Entry 2NPP (X-ray diffraction, 3.30 A resolution); this record covers chains D and F of the 4 polymer chains in the assembly.

Chain D:
Protein: Protein Phosphatase 2, regulatory subunit A (PR 65), alpha isoform
From: Homo sapiens
Notes: fragment: scaffolding subunit
UniProt: Q96DH3 (Q96DH3_HUMAN); numbering as in UniProt (aligned over 1-589)
Sequence (589 residues; row label = number of the first residue in the row):
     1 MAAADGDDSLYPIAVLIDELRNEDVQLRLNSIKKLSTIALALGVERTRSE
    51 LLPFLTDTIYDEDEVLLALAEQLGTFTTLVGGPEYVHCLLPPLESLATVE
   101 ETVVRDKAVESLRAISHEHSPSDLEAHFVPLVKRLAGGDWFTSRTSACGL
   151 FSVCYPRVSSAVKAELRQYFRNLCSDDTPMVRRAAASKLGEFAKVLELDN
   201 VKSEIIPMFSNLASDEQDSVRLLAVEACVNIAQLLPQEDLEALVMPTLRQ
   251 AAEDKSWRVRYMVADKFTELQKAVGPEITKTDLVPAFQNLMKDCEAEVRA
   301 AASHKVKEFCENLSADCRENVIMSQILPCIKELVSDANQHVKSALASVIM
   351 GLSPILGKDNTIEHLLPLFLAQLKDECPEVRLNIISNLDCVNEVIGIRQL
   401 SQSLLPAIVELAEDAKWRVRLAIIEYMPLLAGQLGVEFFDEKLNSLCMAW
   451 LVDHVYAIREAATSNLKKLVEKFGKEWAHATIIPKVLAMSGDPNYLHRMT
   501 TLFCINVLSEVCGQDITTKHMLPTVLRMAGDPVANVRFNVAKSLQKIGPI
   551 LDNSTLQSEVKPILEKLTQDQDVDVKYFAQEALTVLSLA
Disordered / not traced: 1-7
What the authors report for this chain:
  - disease-associated variants - E64D, E64G: decreased binding to Serine/threonine-protein phosphatase 2A 56 kDa regulatory subunit gamma isoform (citing earlier work)
  - mutagenesis - P53S, L89P, K331E: unchanged binding to Serine/threonine-protein phosphatase 2A 56 kDa regulatory subunit gamma isoform
  - mutagenesis - P53S, K331E, Y456A, Y495A, V533A: unchanged binding to Serine/threonine-protein phosphatase 2A catalytic subunit alpha isoform (chain F)

Chain F:
Protein: Serine/threonine-protein phosphatase 2A catalytic subunit alpha isoform
From: Homo sapiens
Notes: EC 3.1.3.16; fragment: catalytic subunit
UniProt: P67775 (PP2AA_HUMAN); numbering as in UniProt (aligned over 1-309)
Sequence (309 residues; each row starts with the number of its first residue):
     1 MDEKVFTKELDQWIEQLNECKQLSESQVKSLCEKAKEILTKESNVQEVRC
    51 PVTVCGDVHGQFHDLMELFRIGGKSPDTNYLFMGDYVDRGYYSVETVTLL
   101 VALKVRYRERITILRGNHESRQITQVYGFYDECLRKYGNANVWKYFTDLF
   151 DYLPLTALVDGQIFCLHGGLSPSIDTLDHIRALDRLQEVPHEGPMCDLLW
   201 SDPDDRGGWGISPRGAGYTFGQDISETFNHANGLTLVSRAHQLVMEGYNW
   251 CHDRNVVTIFSAPNYCYRCGNQAAIMELDDTLKYSFLQFDPAPRRGEPHV
   301 TRRTPDYFL
Disordered / not traced: 1
UniProt features mapped onto this chain:
  - active site: His118 (Proton donor)
  - binding site (Mn(2+)): Asp57, His59, Asp85, Asn117, His167, His241
  - binding site (Zn(2+)): Asp57, His59, Asp85
  - binding site (Fe(3+)): Asp85, Asn117, His167, His241
  - modified residue: Tyr307 (Phosphotyrosine), Leu309 (Leucine methyl ester)
  - natural variant: Gly60 (G60V: In HJS3; uncertain significance), Asp88 (D88G: In HJS3), Gln122 (Q122H: In HJS3), Gln125 to Leu309 (deletion: In HJS3), Tyr127 (Y127C: In HJS3), Asp131 (D131H: In HJS3), His191 (H191R: In HJS3), Arg214 to Leu309 (deletion: In HJS3), Asp223 (D223H: In HJS3; D223V: In HJS3), Tyr265 (Y265C: In HJS3), Phe308 (F308FF: In HJS3)
  - mutagenesis: Asp85 (D85N: Loss of phosphatase activity), Leu309 (L309A: Loss of binding to PP2A B-alpha regulatory subunit)
Ion coordination: Mn2+ site 1: Asp57, His59, Asp85; Mn2+ site 2: Asp85, Asn117, His167, His241
What the authors report for this chain:
  - post-translational modification sites: Leu309

Interface between chain D and chain F:
Contacting residue pairs - 47 pairs, chain D then chain F:
  Asp63(D) with Tyr307(F), hydrogen bond; Phe308(F)
  Glu64(D) with Phe308(F); Leu309(F), hydrogen bond (side chain-backbone)
  Leu67(D) with Phe308(F), hydrophobic
  Glu101(D) with Arg302(F), salt bridge; Tyr307(F)
  Thr102(D) with Arg302(F), hydrogen bond
  Val103(D) with Arg302(F)
  Lys416(D) with Asp290(F), salt bridge
  Trp417(D) with Glu67(F), hydrogen bond; Arg70(F); Ile71(F)
  Arg418(D) with Glu67(F), salt bridge; Arg70(F); Pro293(F)
  Val455(D) with Arg70(F); Ile71(F)
  Tyr456(D) with Arg70(F); Ile71(F), hydrogen bond (backbone-backbone); Gly73(F)
  Ala457(D) with Arg70(F), hydrogen bond (backbone-backbone)
  Pro493(D) with Asp280(F)
  Asn494(D) with Asp280(F)
  Tyr495(D) with Pro51(F), hydrophobic; Thr78(F); Asn79(F), hydrogen bond (side chain-backbone); Asp280(F), hydrogen bond (backbone-side chain)
  Leu496(D) with Thr78(F); Glu277(F)
  Arg498(D) with Asp280(F), salt bridge
  Met499(D) with Asp77(F)
  Val533(D) with Asp280(F)
  Ala534(D) with Arg110(F)
  Asn535(D) with Pro76(F); Asp77(F), hydrogen bond (side chain-backbone); Thr78(F); Asn79(F), hydrogen bond; Arg110(F)
  Phe538(D) with Pro76(F); Asp77(F)
  Asn539(D) with Asp77(F), hydrogen bond
  Gln571(D) with Arg49(F)
  Asp572(D) with Arg110(F), salt bridge
  Asp574(D) with Tyr107(F); Arg110(F), salt bridge
  Tyr577(D) with Arg106(F)
Interface residues without a listed pair, chain D (34 interface residues in all): Val25, His454, Glu460, Phe503, Lys542, Val573, Phe578
Interface residues without a listed pair, chain F (29 interface residues in all): Thr7, Gly72, Lys74, Glu109, Asp279, Leu287, Ala292, Pro305
Interface features reported in the paper:
  - hot spots on chain D (mutagenesis) - V533D: abolished binding to Serine/threonine-protein phosphatase 2A catalytic subunit alpha isoform (chain F)

In short:
34 residues of chain D and 29 residues of chain F are in contact; the contacts include 11 hydrogen bonds and 6
salt bridges. Polar pairs include Glu101(D)-Arg302(F), Lys416(D)-Asp290(F) and Arg418(D)-Glu67(F). The paper
reports that E64D and E64G of chain D reduce binding to Serine/threonine-protein phosphatase 2A 56 kDa
regulatory subunit gamma isoform; a modification site at Leu309(F); 9 substitutions were tested in all.
Here chain D is Protein Phosphatase 2, regulatory subunit A (PR 65), alpha isoform and chain F is
Serine/threonine-protein phosphatase 2A catalytic subunit alpha isoform, both from Homo sapiens. Entry 2NPP
(Structure of the Protein Phosphatase 2A Holoenzyme) was determined by X-ray diffraction, deposited together
with 2NYL and 2NYM.
